3KJG - chain A; structure by X-ray diffraction, 2.30 A resolution.

== Chain A ==
Protein: CO dehydrogenase/acetyl-CoA synthase complex, accessory protein CooC
Source organism: Carboxydothermus hydrogenoformans
Notes: fragment: CooC1 ATPase
Reference sequence: Q3ACS5 (Q3ACS5_CARHZ); residue numbers follow UniProt; this construct covers 1-254
Sequence (254 residues; row label = number of the first residue in the row):
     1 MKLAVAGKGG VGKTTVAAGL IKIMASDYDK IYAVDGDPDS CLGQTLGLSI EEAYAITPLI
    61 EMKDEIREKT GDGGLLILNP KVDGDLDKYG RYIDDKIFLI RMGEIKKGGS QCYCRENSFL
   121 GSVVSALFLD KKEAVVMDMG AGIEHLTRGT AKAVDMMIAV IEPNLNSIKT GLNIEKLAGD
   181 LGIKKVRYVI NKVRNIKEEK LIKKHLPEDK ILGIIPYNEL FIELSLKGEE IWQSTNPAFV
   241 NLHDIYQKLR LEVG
Residues lining bound ligands: ADP (adenosine-5'-diphosphate): K8, G9, G10, V11, G12, K13, T14, T15, S40, N191, K192, I215, P216, Y217, N218, F221, I222, S225

== Overview ==
Bound to chain A: ADP.
Chain A is CO dehydrogenase/acetyl-CoA synthase complex, accessory protein CooC (Carboxydothermus
hydrogenoformans); the structure, ADP-bound state of CooC1, was determined by X-ray diffraction (same
publication as 3KJE and 3KJH).
